Entry 6TDR (X-ray diffraction, 1.75 A resolution); this record covers chains A and B.

== Chain A ==
Name: MHC class I antigen
From: Homo sapiens
UniProtKB: F6IQS1 (F6IQS1_HUMAN); residues 0-275 here correspond to UniProt positions 24-299 (UniProt number = residue number + 24)
Sequence (276 residues; each row starts with the number of its first residue; numbering starts at 0):
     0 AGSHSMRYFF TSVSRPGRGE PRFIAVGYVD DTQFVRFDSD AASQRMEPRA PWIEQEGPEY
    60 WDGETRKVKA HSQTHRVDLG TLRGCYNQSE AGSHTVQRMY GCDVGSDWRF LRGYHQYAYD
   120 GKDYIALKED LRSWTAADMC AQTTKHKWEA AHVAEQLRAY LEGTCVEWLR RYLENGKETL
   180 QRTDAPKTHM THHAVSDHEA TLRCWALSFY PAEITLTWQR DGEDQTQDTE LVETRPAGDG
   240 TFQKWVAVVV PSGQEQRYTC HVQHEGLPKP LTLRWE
Not modelled in the structure: 0
Differences from the reference sequence: conflict C84 (Tyr108 in F6IQS1), C139 (Ala163 in F6IQS1), V245 (Ala269 in F6IQS1)
Disulfides: C84-C139, C101-C164, C203-C259
What the authors report for this chain:
  - contacts within the chain: H74-D77 (hydrogen bond)
  - conformationally variable residues (side-chain flip): F9, H70, R97, Y99, H114
  - conformationally variable residues (side-chain flip): Y116 (from molecular simulation)

== Chain B ==
Name: Beta-2-microglobulin
From: Homo sapiens
UniProtKB: P61769 (B2MG_HUMAN); residues 2-100 here correspond to UniProt positions 21-119 (UniProt number = residue number + 19)
Sequence (100 residues; row label = number of the first residue in the row):
     1 MIQRTPKIQV YSRHPAENGK SNFLNCYVSG FHPSDIEVDL LKNGERIEKV EHSDLSFSKD
    61 WSFYLLYYTE FTPTEKDEYA CRVNHVTLSQ PKIVKWDRDM
Differences from the reference sequence: initiating methionine (1)
Disulfides: C26-C81
Ion coordination: Na+: N84, H85, L88
Curated features (UniProtKB/Swiss-Prot):
  - modified residue: Q3 (Pyrrolidone carboxylic acid)
  - glycosylation: I2 (N-linked (Glc) (glycation) isoleucine), K20 (N-linked (Glc) (glycation) lysine), K42 (N-linked (Glc) (glycation) lysine), K49 (N-linked (Glc) (glycation) lysine), K59 (N-linked (Glc) (glycation) lysine), K92 (N-linked (Glc) (glycation) lysine), K95 (N-linked (Glc) (glycation) lysine)

== Chain A / chain B interface ==
Pairs across the interface (59):
  F8(A) - S56(B)
  F8(A) - F57(B)  hydrophobic
  F9(A) - F57(B)
  T10(A) - L55(B)
  T10(A) - F57(B)
  T10(A) - F63(B)
  V12(A) - S34(B)
  I23(A) - L55(B)  hydrophobic
  V25(A) - D54(B)
  V25(A) - L55(B)
  V25(A) - S56(B)
  Y27(A) - S56(B)
  Y27(A) - Y64(B)  hydrogen bond
  Q32(A) - D54(B)  hydrogen bond
  R35(A) - D54(B)  salt bridge
  R48(A) - D54(B)  salt bridge
  H93(A) - M1(B)
  Q96(A) - H32(B)  hydrogen bond
  Q96(A) - F57(B)
  Q96(A) - W61(B)  hydrogen bond (side chain-backbone)
  Q96(A) - F63(B)
  R97(A) - F57(B)
  M98(A) - F57(B)  hydrophobic
  M98(A) - S58(B)
  M98(A) - K59(B)
  M98(A) - W61(B)  hydrophobic
  Q115(A) - W61(B)
  Y116(A) - W61(B)
  A117(A) - W61(B)  hydrophobic
  D119(A) - M1(B)
  D119(A) - I2(B)
  G120(A) - I2(B)
  G120(A) - R4(B)  hydrogen bond (backbone-side chain)
  G120(A) - H32(B)
  K121(A) - I2(B)
  D122(A) - W61(B)  hydrogen bond
  T190(A) - M100(B)  hydrogen bond (side chain-backbone)
  R202(A) - M100(B)  hydrogen bond (side chain-backbone)
  W204(A) - M100(B)  hydrogen bond (side chain-backbone)
  V231(A) - Q9(B)
  E232(A) - K7(B)
  E232(A) - Q9(B)
  E232(A) - S29(B)
  T233(A) - Y27(B)
  R234(A) - Q9(B)
  R234(A) - Y11(B)
  R234(A) - Y27(B)
  P235(A) - Y11(B)  hydrogen bond (backbone-side chain)
  P235(A) - N25(B)
  P235(A) - Y27(B)
  P235(A) - L66(B)  hydrophobic
  A236(A) - R13(B)  hydrogen bond (backbone-side chain)
  A236(A) - N25(B)  hydrogen bond (backbone-side chain)
  G237(A) - R13(B)
  D238(A) - R13(B)
  Q242(A) - Y11(B)
  Q242(A) - S12(B)  hydrogen bond (side chain-backbone)
  Q242(A) - R13(B)  hydrogen bond (side chain-backbone)
  W244(A) - M100(B)
Interface residues without a listed pair, chain A (37 interface residues in all): S92, T94, K186
Interface residues without a listed pair, chain B (28 interface residues in all): H14, P15, H52, D60

== Overview ==
37 residues of chain A and 28 residues of chain B are in contact; the contacts include 14 hydrogen bonds and 2
salt bridges. Among the polar pairs are R35(A)-D54(B), R48(A)-D54(B) and Y27(A)-Y64(B). From the paper:
conformational variability at F9(A), H70(A) and R97(A) among others; contacts within the chain involving
H74(A), D77(A) and C84(A) among others.
Here chain A is MHC class I antigen and chain B is Beta-2-microglobulin, both from Homo sapiens. Entry 6TDR
(Crystal structure of the disulfide engineered HLA-A0201 molecule devoid of peptide (annealed)) was determined
by X-ray diffraction, deposited together with 6TDO, 6TDP, 6TDQ and 6TDS.
